8ZJR - chains C and I of the 11 polymer chains in the assembly; structure by electron microscopy, 3.30 A resolution.

Chain C:
Protein: Histone H2A type 1-B/E
Organism: Homo sapiens
UniProtKB: P04908 (H2A1B_HUMAN); residues 1-130 here = UniProt positions 1-130
Amino-acid sequence (132 residues; numbered -1 to 130; the number before each row is that of its first residue; numbers below 1 keep their minus sign (Gly-1 is residue -1)):
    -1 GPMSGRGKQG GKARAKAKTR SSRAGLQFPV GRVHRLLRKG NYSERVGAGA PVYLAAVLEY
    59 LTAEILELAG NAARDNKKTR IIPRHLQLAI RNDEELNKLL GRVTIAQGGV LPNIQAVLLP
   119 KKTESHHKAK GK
Unresolved in the structure: -1 to 15, 120-130
Construct notes: expression tag (-1 to 0)
Swiss-Prot annotation at these positions:
  - modified residue: Ser2 (N-acetylserine), Arg4 (Citrulline), Lys6 (N6-(2-hydroxyisobutyryl)lysine), Lys10 (N6-(2-hydroxyisobutyryl)lysine), Lys14 (N6-(beta-hydroxybutyryl)lysine), Lys37 (N6-(2-hydroxyisobutyryl)lysine), Lys75 (N6-(2-hydroxyisobutyryl)lysine), Lys76 (N6-(2-hydroxyisobutyryl)lysine), Lys96 (N6-(2-hydroxyisobutyryl)lysine), Gln105 (N5-methylglutamine), Lys119 (N6-(2-hydroxyisobutyryl)lysine), Lys120 (N6-crotonyllysine), Thr121 (Phosphothreonine), Lys126 (N6-crotonyllysine)
  - cross-link (Glycyl lysine isopeptide (Lys-Gly)): Lys14 (interchain with G-Cter in ubiquitin), Lys16 (interchain with G-Cter in ubiquitin), Lys120 (interchain with G-Cter in ubiquitin)
  - mutagenesis: Ser2 (S2A: Blocks the inhibition of transcription by RPS6KA5/MSK1)

Chain I:
Molecule: 147-nt DNA strand
Organism: synthetic construct
Sequence (147 nucleotides; each row starts with the number of its first residue):
     1 ATCCACACGT TACACGACGC TCTTCCGATC TTGGTTAGGG TGCAAGCATG ATCCCTTCGA
    61 TGAATAGAGC CGACTGGGCA TAGTAACGCG TGGGTTGGTG AGGTGGTTCA CGGTCATGCC
   121 GCTTGGGTAA GCAGATCGGA AGAGGAT
Unresolved in the structure: 1-6, 138-147

Interface between chain C and chain I:
Residue-residue contacts (11):
  Lys16(C) - DA17(I)  phosphate contact
  Lys16(C) - DC18(I)  phosphate contact
  Thr17(C) - DA17(I)  phosphate contact
  Arg18(C) - DA17(I)  salt bridge to the phosphate
  Arg21(C) - DC18(I)  salt bridge to the phosphate
  Gly29(C) - DG16(I)  phosphate contact
  Gly29(C) - DA17(I)  phosphate contact
  Arg30(C) - DG16(I)  hydrogen bond to the phosphate
  Arg33(C) - DC15(I)  phosphate contact
  Arg33(C) - DG16(I)  salt bridge to the phosphate
  Arg43(C) - DC25(I)  sugar contact
Interface residues without a listed pair, chain C (10 interface residues in all): Ser19, Glu42
Interface residues without a listed pair, chain I (6 interface residues in all): DT24

In short:
Chain C and chain I form an interface of 10 and 6 residues respectively, with 1 hydrogen bond and 3 salt
bridges. Among the polar pairs are Arg30(C)-DG16(I), Arg18(C)-DA17(I) and Arg21(C)-DC18(I). Curated annotation
(UniProt) lists one mutagenesis site on chain C.
Here chain C is Histone H2A type 1-B/E (Homo sapiens) and chain I is a 147-nt DNA strand (synthetic
construct). Entry 8ZJR (Structure of nucleosome-bound RFX5 complex) was determined by electron microscopy
(same publication as 8ZJT).
